Entry 3AET (X-ray diffraction, 2.91 A resolution); this record covers chains A and B of the 4 polymer chains in the assembly.

Chain A:
Molecule: Light-independent protochlorophyllide reductase subunit N
From: Rhodobacter capsulatus
Notes: EC 1.18.-.-
Reference sequence: P26164 (BCHN_RHOCA); residues 2-424 here = UniProt positions 2-424
Amino-acid sequence (436 residues; numbered -11 to 424; the number before each row is that of its first residue; numbers below 1 keep their minus sign (Met-11 is residue -11)):
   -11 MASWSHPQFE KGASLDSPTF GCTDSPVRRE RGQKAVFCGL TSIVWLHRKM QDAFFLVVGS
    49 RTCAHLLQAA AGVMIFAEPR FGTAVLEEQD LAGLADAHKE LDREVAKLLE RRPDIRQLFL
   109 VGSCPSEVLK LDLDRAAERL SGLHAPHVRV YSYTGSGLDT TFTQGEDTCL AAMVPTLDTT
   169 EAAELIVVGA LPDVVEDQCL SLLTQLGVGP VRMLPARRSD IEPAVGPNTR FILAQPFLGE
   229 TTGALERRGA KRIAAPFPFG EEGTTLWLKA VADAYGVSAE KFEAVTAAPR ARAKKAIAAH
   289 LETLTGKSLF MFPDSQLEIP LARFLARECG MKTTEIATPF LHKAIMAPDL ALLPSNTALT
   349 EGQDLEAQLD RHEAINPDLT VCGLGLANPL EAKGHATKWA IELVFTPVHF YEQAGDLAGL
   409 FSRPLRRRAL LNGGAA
Not modelled in the structure: -11 to 6, 422-424
Differences from the reference sequence: expression tag (-11 to 1)
Metal / ion sites: 4Fe-4S cluster Fe: Cys26, Cys51, Cys112 (shared with Cys36(B) of chain B)
Ligand contacts: 4Fe-4S cluster (SF4): Cys26, Leu28, Thr50, Cys51, Leu54, Ser111, Cys112, Pro113, Ser144, Gly145
Swiss-Prot annotation at these positions:
  - binding site ([4Fe-4S] cluster): Cys26, Cys51, Cys112
  - mutagenesis: Phe25 (F25A: Retains 50% activity), Cys26 (C26A: Does not form heterotetramers), Cys51 (C51A: Does not form heterotetramers), Cys112 (C112A: Does not form heterotetramers)

Chain B:
Molecule: Light-independent protochlorophyllide reductase subunit B
From: Rhodobacter capsulatus
Notes: EC 1.18.-.-
Reference sequence: P26163 (BCHB_RHOCA); residue numbers follow UniProt; this construct covers 1-525
Amino-acid sequence (525 residues; numbered 1 to 525; the number before each row is that of its first residue):
     1 MKLTLWTYEG PPHVGAMRVA TAMKDLQLVL HGPQGCTYAD LLFTMIERRN ARPPVSFSTF
    61 EASHMGTDTA ILLKDALAAA HARYKPQAMA VALTCTAELL QDDPNGISRA LNLPVPVVPL
   121 ELPSYSRKEN YGADETFRAL VRALAVPMER TPEVTCNLLG ATALGFRHRD DVAEVTKLLA
   181 TMGIKVNVCA PLGASPDDLR KLGQAHFNVL MYPETGESAA RHLERACKQP FTKIVPIGVG
   241 ATRDFLAEVS KITGLPVVTD ESTLRQPWWS ASVDSTYLTG KRVFIFGDGT HVIAAARIAA
   301 KEVGFEVVGM GCYNREMARP LRTAAAEYGL EALITDDYLE VEKAIEAAAP ELILGTQMER
   361 NIAKKLGLPC AVISAPVHVQ DFPARYAPQM GFEGANVLFD TWVHPLVMGL EEHLLTMFRE
   421 DFEFHDAAGA SHHGGKAVAR EESPVAPADL APAATSDTPA APSPVVVTQA SGEIRWMPEA
   481 ERELRKIPFF VRGKAKRNTE LYAAHKGVCD ITVETLYEAK AHYAR
Not modelled in the structure: 421-525
Differences from the reference sequence: engineered mutation Cys36 (Asp in P26163)
Metal / ion sites: 4Fe-4S cluster Fe: Cys36 (shared with Cys26(A), Cys51(A), Cys112(A) of chain A)
Ligand contacts: 4Fe-4S cluster (SF4): Pro33, Gln34, Gly35, Cys36, Cys95, Thr96
Swiss-Prot annotation at these positions:
  - active site: Asp274 (Proton donor)
  - binding site (substrate): Gly409, Leu410
  - mutagenesis: Cys95 (C95A: Does not form heterotetramers), Asp274 (D274A: Almost no enzymatic activity), Met408 (M408A: Retains 85% activity), Leu410 (L410A: Almost no enzymatic activity)

Interface between chain A and chain B:
Pairs across the interface - 106 pairs, chain A then chain B:
  Arg19(A) - Glu61(B)
  Arg19(A) - His64(B)
  Arg19(A) - Leu72(B)
  Gly20(A) - Thr59(B)
  Gln21(A) - Ser56(B)
  Gln21(A) - Phe57(B)
  Gln21(A) - Thr59(B)
  Lys22(A) - Gln34(B)
  Lys22(A) - Thr37(B)
  Lys22(A) - Thr59(B)  hydrogen bond (backbone-side chain)
  Lys22(A) - Glu61(B)
  Ala23(A) - Thr37(B)
  Val24(A) - Gln34(B)
  Val24(A) - Gly35(B)
  Val24(A) - Thr37(B)
  Phe25(A) - Gly35(B)
  Phe25(A) - Leu41(B)  hydrophobic
  Cys26(A) - Gly35(B)  hydrogen bond (backbone-backbone)
  Leu44(A) - Leu3(B)  hydrophobic
  Ser48(A) - Cys95(B)  hydrogen bond
  Arg49(A) - Thr7(B)
  Arg49(A) - Glu9(B)
  Arg49(A) - Gly10(B)
  Arg49(A) - Pro11(B)
  Arg49(A) - Lys128(B)
  Thr50(A) - Pro11(B)
  Thr50(A) - His13(B)
  Thr50(A) - Cys36(B)
  Thr50(A) - Tyr38(B)
  Thr50(A) - Cys95(B)  hydrogen bond
  His53(A) - Thr7(B)
  His53(A) - Gly10(B)
  His53(A) - Pro11(B)
  His53(A) - Val14(B)
  His53(A) - Tyr38(B)  hydrogen bond
  His53(A) - Leu42(B)
  Leu54(A) - Tyr38(B)
  Gln56(A) - Trp6(B)
  Gln56(A) - Thr7(B)  hydrogen bond (side chain-backbone)
  Ala57(A) - Leu42(B)  hydrophobic
  Ile63(A) - Leu5(B)  hydrophobic
  Phe64(A) - Trp6(B)  hydrophobic
  Phe64(A) - Gln357(B)
  Phe64(A) - Met358(B)  hydrophobic
  Phe64(A) - Asn361(B)
  Phe64(A) - Lys365(B)
  Glu66(A) - Tyr338(B)
  Pro67(A) - Leu5(B)  hydrophobic
  Phe69(A) - Leu5(B)
  Thr71(A) - Lys2(B)
  Thr71(A) - Leu3(B)
  Thr71(A) - Thr4(B)  hydrogen bond (backbone-backbone)
  Ala72(A) - Lys2(B)
  Val73(A) - Met1(B)
  Val73(A) - Lys2(B)  hydrogen bond (backbone-backbone)
  Val73(A) - Thr4(B)
  Leu74(A) - Met1(B)  hydrophobic
  Leu74(A) - Tyr125(B)
  Glu75(A) - Met1(B)  hydrogen bond (side chain-backbone)
  Glu75(A) - Lys2(B)
  Glu76(A) - Tyr125(B)
  Glu76(A) - Ser126(B)
  Asp78(A) - Met1(B)  hydrogen bond (side chain-backbone)
  Leu79(A) - Tyr125(B)  hydrophobic
  Ala85(A) - Met1(B)
  Glu88(A) - Met1(B)  hydrogen bond (side chain-backbone)
  Leu89(A) - Met1(B)  hydrophobic
  Glu92(A) - Met1(B)
  Glu92(A) - Leu3(B)
  Arg99(A) - Leu3(B)
  Cys112(A) - Pro33(B)  hydrophobic
  Cys112(A) - Thr96(B)
  Pro113(A) - Thr96(B)
  Pro113(A) - Tyr125(B)
  Val116(A) - Thr96(B)
  Val116(A) - Leu99(B)
  Val116(A) - Leu100(B)  hydrophobic
  Leu117(A) - Leu99(B)  hydrophobic
  Gly145(A) - Gln34(B)
  Leu146(A) - Phe60(B)
  Leu146(A) - Glu61(B)
  Leu146(A) - Ala62(B)  hydrogen bond (backbone-backbone)
  Asp147(A) - Ala62(B)
  Thr148(A) - Gln34(B)
  Thr149(A) - Gln34(B)  hydrogen bond
  Leu353(A) - Arg52(B)
  Glu354(A) - Arg52(B)  salt bridge
  Glu354(A) - Arg83(B)  salt bridge
  Glu354(A) - Tyr84(B)  hydrogen bond
  Leu357(A) - Arg52(B)
  Asp358(A) - Arg83(B)  salt bridge
  Leu372(A) - Thr44(B)  hydrogen bond (backbone-side chain)
  Leu372(A) - Met45(B)
  Gly373(A) - Asp40(B)
  Gly373(A) - Thr44(B)
  Gly373(A) - Arg52(B)
  Leu374(A) - Arg52(B)
  Asn376(A) - Thr44(B)
  Asn376(A) - Met45(B)
  Asn376(A) - Arg49(B)
  Asn376(A) - Asn50(B)
  Pro377(A) - Thr44(B)
  Pro377(A) - Asn50(B)
  Pro377(A) - Ala51(B)
  Pro377(A) - Arg52(B)
  Ala380(A) - Asn50(B)
Also at the interface, not in a pair above, chain A (58 interface residues in all): Val46, Ala52, Gly70, Leu96, Leu119
Also at the interface, not in a pair above, chain B (53 interface residues in all): Val55, Ser124, Glu129, Leu339

Overview:
58 residues of chain A and 53 residues of chain B are in contact; the contacts include 15 hydrogen bonds and 3
salt bridges. Polar pairs include Glu354(A)-Arg52(B), Glu354(A)-Arg83(B) and Asp358(A)-Arg83(B). 4Fe-4S
cluster is bound between chain A and chain B.
Here chain A is Light-independent protochlorophyllide reductase subunit N and chain B is Light-independent
protochlorophyllide reductase subunit B, both from Rhodobacter capsulatus. Entry 3AET (Structure of the
light-independent protochlorophyllide reductase catalyzing a key reduction for greening in the dark) was
determined by X-ray diffraction, deposited together with 3AEK, 3AEQ, 3AER, 3AES and 3AEU.
